7K58 - chains G and F of the 17 polymer chains in the assembly; structure by electron microscopy, 4.00 A resolution.

== Chain G ==
Molecule: Dynein light chain roadblock
Source organism: Tetrahymena thermophila
UniProtKB: Q1HFX1 (Q1HFX1_TETTH); residues 57-152 here correspond to UniProt positions 1-96 (UniProt number = residue number - 56)
Amino-acid sequence (96 residues; row label = number of the first residue in the row):
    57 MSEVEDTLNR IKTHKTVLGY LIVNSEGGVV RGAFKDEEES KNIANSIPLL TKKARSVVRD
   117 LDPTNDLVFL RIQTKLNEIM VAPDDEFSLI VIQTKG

== Chain F ==
Molecule: Dynein light chain roadblock-type 2 protein
Source organism: Tetrahymena thermophila
UniProtKB: I7MHB1 (I7MHB1_TETTS); numbering as in UniProt (aligned over 6-115)
Amino-acid sequence (110 residues; each row starts with the number of its first residue):
     6 NADDQLKQLS ALEGANGYVI FNESGIPLKR HEKSISHEKA VHIAALVSDL WNVSKKVIQR
    66 DLKTPENDIE VIRLRTKHSY EYIITQSGDF TMLAIQLCGK AIEEAKKAAA

== Interface between chain G and chain F ==
Pairs across the interface - 53 pairs, chain G then chain F:
  Glu95(G) - Leu67(F)
  Asn98(G) - Asp66(F)
  Asn98(G) - Lys68(F)
  Ile99(G) - Leu67(F)  hydrophobic
  Ser102(G) - Asp66(F)
  Ser102(G) - Leu67(F)
  Leu106(G) - Ser59(F)
  Leu106(G) - Val62(F)  hydrophobic
  Lys109(G) - Asp54(F)  salt bridge
  Ala110(G) - Leu55(F)  hydrophobic
  Ala110(G) - Leu79(F)  hydrophobic
  Val113(G) - Leu51(F)
  Val113(G) - Leu55(F)  hydrophobic
  Val114(G) - Thr81(F)
  Val114(G) - Tyr87(F)  hydrophobic
  Asp116(G) - His47(F)
  Asp116(G) - Leu51(F)
  Leu117(G) - His47(F)
  Leu117(G) - Ile48(F)  hydrophobic
  Leu117(G) - Leu51(F)  hydrophobic
  Leu117(G) - Tyr87(F)  hydrophobic
  Asp118(G) - Tyr85(F)
  Thr120(G) - His83(F)
  Asn121(G) - Thr81(F)  hydrogen bond
  Asn121(G) - Lys82(F)  hydrogen bond (side chain-backbone)
  Asn121(G) - His83(F)
  Asn121(G) - Tyr85(F)
  Asp122(G) - Thr81(F)
  Asp122(G) - Lys82(F)  hydrogen bond (backbone-backbone)
  Leu123(G) - Arg80(F)
  Val124(G) - Arg80(F)  hydrogen bond (backbone-backbone)
  Val124(G) - Thr81(F)
  Val124(G) - Lys82(F)
  Phe125(G) - Arg78(F)
  Phe125(G) - Leu79(F)
  Phe125(G) - Arg80(F)  hydrogen bond (backbone-backbone)
  Leu126(G) - Arg78(F)
  Leu126(G) - Leu79(F)  hydrophobic
  Arg127(G) - Ile77(F)
  Arg127(G) - Arg78(F)  hydrogen bond (backbone-backbone)
  Ile128(G) - Ile74(F)  hydrophobic
  Ile128(G) - Val76(F)
  Gln129(G) - Ile74(F)
  Gln129(G) - Glu75(F)  hydrogen bond (backbone-backbone)
  Gln129(G) - Val76(F)  hydrogen bond (backbone-backbone)
  Thr130(G) - Asn72(F)  hydrogen bond
  Thr130(G) - Asp73(F)
  Lys131(G) - Asn72(F)  hydrogen bond (backbone-side chain)
  Lys131(G) - Asp73(F)  salt bridge
  Lys131(G) - Glu75(F)
  Leu132(G) - Asn72(F)  hydrogen bond (backbone-side chain)
  Asn133(G) - Asn72(F)
  Ile135(G) - Ile63(F)  hydrophobic
Other interface residues (no listed pair), chain G (28 interface residues in all): Ile103
Other interface residues (no listed pair), chain F (27 interface residues in all): Val58, Thr69

== Overview ==
28 residues of chain G face 27 of chain F across their interface; the contacts include 11 hydrogen bonds and 2
salt bridges. Polar pairs include Lys109(G)-Asp54(F), Lys131(G)-Asp73(F) and Asn121(G)-Thr81(F).
Chain G is Dynein light chain roadblock and chain F is Dynein light chain roadblock-type 2 protein, both from
Tetrahymena thermophila; the structure, Structure of outer-arm dyneins bound to microtubule with microtubule
binding state 1(MTBS-1), was determined by electron microscopy (same publication as 7K5B, 7KEK, 7MWG and
7N32).
